8TVV - chains B and J of the 15 polymer chains in the assembly; structure by electron microscopy, 3.70 A resolution.

Chain B:
Name: DNA-directed RNA polymerase subunit beta
Organism: Saccharomyces cerevisiae
Notes: EC 2.7.7.6
Reference sequence: A0A6A5Q4H2 (A0A6A5Q4H2_YEASX); residue numbers follow UniProt; this construct covers 1-1224
Sequence (1224 residues; row label = number of the first residue in the row):
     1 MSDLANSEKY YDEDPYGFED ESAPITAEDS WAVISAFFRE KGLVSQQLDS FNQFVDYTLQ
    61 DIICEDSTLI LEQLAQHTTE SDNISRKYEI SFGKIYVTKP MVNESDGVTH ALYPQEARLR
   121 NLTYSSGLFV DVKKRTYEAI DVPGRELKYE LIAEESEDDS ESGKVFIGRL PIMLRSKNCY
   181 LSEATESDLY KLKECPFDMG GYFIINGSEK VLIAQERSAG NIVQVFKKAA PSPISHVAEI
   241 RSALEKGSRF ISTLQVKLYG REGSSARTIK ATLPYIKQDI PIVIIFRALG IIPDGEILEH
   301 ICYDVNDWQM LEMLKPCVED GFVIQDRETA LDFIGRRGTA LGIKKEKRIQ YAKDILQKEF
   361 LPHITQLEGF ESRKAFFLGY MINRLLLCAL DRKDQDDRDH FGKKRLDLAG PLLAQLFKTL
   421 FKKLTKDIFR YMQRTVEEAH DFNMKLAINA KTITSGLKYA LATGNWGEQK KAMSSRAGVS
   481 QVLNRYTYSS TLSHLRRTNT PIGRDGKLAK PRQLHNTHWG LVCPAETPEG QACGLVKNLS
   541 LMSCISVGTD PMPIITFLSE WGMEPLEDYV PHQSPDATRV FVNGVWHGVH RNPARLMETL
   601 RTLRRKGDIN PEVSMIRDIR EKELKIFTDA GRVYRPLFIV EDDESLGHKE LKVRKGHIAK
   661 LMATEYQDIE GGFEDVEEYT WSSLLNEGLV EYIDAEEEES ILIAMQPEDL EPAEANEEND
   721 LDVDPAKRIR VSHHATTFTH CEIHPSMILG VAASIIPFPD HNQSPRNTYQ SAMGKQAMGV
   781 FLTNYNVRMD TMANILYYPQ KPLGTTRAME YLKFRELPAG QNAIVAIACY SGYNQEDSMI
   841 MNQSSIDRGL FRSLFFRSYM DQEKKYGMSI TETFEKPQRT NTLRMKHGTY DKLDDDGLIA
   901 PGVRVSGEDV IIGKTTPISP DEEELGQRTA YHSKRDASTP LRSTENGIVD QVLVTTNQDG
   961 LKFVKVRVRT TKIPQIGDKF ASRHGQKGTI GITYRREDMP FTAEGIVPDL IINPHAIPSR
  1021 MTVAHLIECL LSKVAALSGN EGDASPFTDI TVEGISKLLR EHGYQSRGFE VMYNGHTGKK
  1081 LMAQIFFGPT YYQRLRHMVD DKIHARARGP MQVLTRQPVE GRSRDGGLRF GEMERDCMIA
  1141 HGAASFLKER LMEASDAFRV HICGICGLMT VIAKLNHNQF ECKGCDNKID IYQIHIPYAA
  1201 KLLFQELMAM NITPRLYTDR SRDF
Unresolved in the structure: 1-19, 73-86, 140-161, 244-251, 340-346, 436-441, 468-475, 503-513, 673-676, 717-735, 880-944
Metal / ion sites: Zn2+: C1163, C1166, C1182, C1185

Chain J:
Name: DNA-directed RNA polymerases II subunit RPABC5
Organism: Saccharomyces cerevisiae
Reference sequence: A0A6A5Q7Q6 (A0A6A5Q7Q6_YEASX); numbering as in UniProt (aligned over 1-70)
Sequence (70 residues; each row starts with the number of its first residue):
     1 MIVPVRCFSC GKVVGDKWES YLNLLQEDEL DEGTALSRLG LKRYCCRRMI LTHVDLIEKF
    61 LRYNPLEKRD
Unresolved in the structure: 66-70
Metal / ion sites: Zn2+: C7, C10, C45, C46

Chain B / chain J interface:
Residue-residue contacts - 59 pairs, chain B then chain J:
  E186(B) - R62(J)  salt bridge
  Y190(B) - R62(J)
  Y190(B) - Y63(J)
  K193(B) - Y63(J)
  C195(B) - Y63(J)
  F197(B) - K59(J)
  T783(B) - F60(J)
  T783(B) - Y63(J)  hydrogen bond
  N784(B) - Y63(J)  hydrogen bond (backbone-side chain)
  Y785(B) - M1(J)
  Y785(B) - F60(J)  hydrophobic
  I795(B) - M1(J)  hydrophobic
  L796(B) - M1(J)
  Y797(B) - M1(J)
  Y798(B) - I2(J)
  Y798(B) - P4(J)  hydrophobic
  P799(B) - M1(J)
  Q800(B) - R48(J)
  Q800(B) - M49(J)
  Q800(B) - T52(J)  hydrogen bond
  Q800(B) - H53(J)
  K801(B) - L51(J)
  K801(B) - T52(J)  hydrogen bond (backbone-backbone)
  K801(B) - V54(J)
  L803(B) - L51(J)  hydrophobic
  L803(B) - T52(J)
  R815(B) - V54(J)
  E816(B) - V54(J)
  E816(B) - L56(J)
  E816(B) - K59(J)  salt bridge
  P818(B) - V54(J)  hydrophobic
  N822(B) - R48(J)  hydrogen bond (backbone-side chain)
  N822(B) - T52(J)
  I824(B) - C45(J)  hydrophobic
  I824(B) - R48(J)
  S845(B) - F8(J)  hydrogen bond (side chain-backbone)
  R848(B) - C7(J)
  R848(B) - F8(J)  hydrogen bond (side chain-backbone)
  R848(B) - C10(J)
  R848(B) - G11(J)
  L850(B) - F8(J)  hydrophobic
  R996(B) - S9(J)
  I1006(B) - R43(J)
  I1006(B) - Y44(J)  hydrophobic
  V1007(B) - S9(J)
  D1009(B) - F8(J)
  D1009(B) - S9(J)
  D1009(B) - R48(J)  salt bridge
  A1036(B) - R47(J)  hydrogen bond (backbone-side chain)
  L1037(B) - Y44(J)  hydrophobic
  L1037(B) - R47(J)  hydrogen bond (backbone-side chain)
  S1038(B) - G33(J)
  S1038(B) - R47(J)
  G1039(B) - E32(J)
  G1039(B) - R47(J)
  G1039(B) - L51(J)
  Y1064(B) - Y44(J)
  F1087(B) - Y44(J)
  P1089(B) - Y44(J)
Other interface residues (no listed pair), chain B (45 interface residues in all): E194, V780, L817, Q821, A823, G849, E1004, K1033, A1035, N1040
Other interface residues (no listed pair), chain J (29 interface residues in all): V3, R6, L36, P65

In short:
Chain B and chain J form an interface of 45 and 29 residues respectively, with 9 hydrogen bonds and 3 salt
bridges. Among the polar pairs are E186(B)-R62(J), E816(B)-K59(J) and D1009(B)-R48(J). The Zn2+ site is built
by C1163(B), C1166(B), C1182(B) and C1185(B).
Here chain B is DNA-directed RNA polymerase subunit beta and chain J is DNA-directed RNA polymerases II
subunit RPABC5, both from Saccharomyces cerevisiae. Entry 8TVV (Cryo-EM structure of backtracked Pol II) was
determined by electron microscopy together with 8TUG, 8TVP, 8TVQ, 8TVS, 8TVW, 8TVX and 8TVY from the same
study.
